PDB entry 7E72 | X-ray diffraction, 2.09 A resolution | chains A and B of the 3 polymer chains in the assembly

== Chain A ==
Protein: the chimeric Fab fragment of 3H7 (heavy chain)
Source organism: Homo sapiens
Notes: antibody fragment or engineered binder
Sequence (227 residues; numbered 1 to 227; the number before each row is that of its first residue):
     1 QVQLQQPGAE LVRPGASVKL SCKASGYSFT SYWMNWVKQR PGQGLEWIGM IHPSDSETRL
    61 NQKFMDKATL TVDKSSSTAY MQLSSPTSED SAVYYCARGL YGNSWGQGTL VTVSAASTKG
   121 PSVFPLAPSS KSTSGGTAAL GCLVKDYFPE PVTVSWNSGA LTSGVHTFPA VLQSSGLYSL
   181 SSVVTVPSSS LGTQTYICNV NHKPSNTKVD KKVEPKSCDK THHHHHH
Disordered / not traced: 219-227
Disulfides: C22-C96, C142-C198
From the paper describing this entry:
  - contacts within the chain: P53-V72, S54-K74

== Chain B ==
Protein: the chimeric Fab fragment of 3H7 (light chain)
Source organism: Homo sapiens
Notes: antibody fragment or engineered binder
Sequence (214 residues; each row starts with the number of its first residue):
     1 DIQMTQSPSS LSASLGERVS LTCRASQDIG ISLNWLQQEP DGTIKRLIYA TSSLDSGVPK
    61 RFSGSRSGSD YSLTISSLES EDFVDYYCLQ YASSPYTFGG GTKLEIKRTV AAPSVFIFPP
   121 SDEQLKSGTA SVVCLLNNFY PREAKVQWKV DNALQSGNSQ ESVTEQDSKD STYSLSSTLT
   181 LSKADYEKHK VYACEVTHQG LSSPVTKSFN RGEC
Disulfides: C23-C88, C134-C194
From the paper describing this entry:
  - contacts within the chain: R46-D55

== Interface between chain A and chain B ==
Inter-chain disulfides: C218(A)-C214(B)
Residue-residue contacts - 61 pairs, chain A then chain B:
  N35(A) with Y96(B)
  V37(A) with F98(B), hydrophobic
  Q39(A) with Q38(B), hydrogen bond; Y87(B), hydrogen bond
  G42(A) with K103(B)
  Q43(A) with Y87(B), hydrogen bond (backbone-side chain)
  L45(A) with Y87(B), hydrophobic; F98(B)
  E46(A) with F98(B)
  W47(A) with S94(B); P95(B), hydrophobic; Y96(B); F98(B)
  M50(A) with Y96(B)
  N61(A) with P95(B)
  Y95(A) with Q38(B), hydrogen bond; G42(B), hydrogen bond (side chain-backbone); I44(B)
  Y101(A) with N34(B), hydrogen bond (backbone-side chain); R46(B), hydrogen bond (backbone-side chain); Y49(B), hydrophobic; Y91(B), hydrophobic
  G102(A) with R46(B)
  N103(A) with R46(B)
  W105(A) with L36(B), hydrophobic; I44(B), hydrophobic
  Q107(A) with T43(B), hydrogen bond
  V123(A) with E123(B)
  F124(A) with S121(B); E123(B); Q124(B)
  P125(A) with S121(B)
  L126(A) with F118(B), hydrophobic; V133(B), hydrophobic
  A127(A) with F118(B)
  S130(A) with C214(B)
  K131(A) with S208(B)
  A139(A) with F116(B), hydrophobic; F118(B)
  L143(A) with S131(B)
  K145(A) with Q124(B); S131(B)
  H166(A) with N137(B), hydrogen bond; N138(B), hydrogen bond; S174(B), hydrogen bond
  F168(A) with L135(B), hydrophobic; S162(B); T164(B); S174(B); L175(B); S176(B)
  P169(A) with S162(B), hydrogen bond (backbone-side chain); V163(B)
  V171(A) with Q160(B); E161(B)
  L172(A) with Q160(B), hydrogen bond (backbone-side chain)
  Q173(A) with Q160(B)
  V183(A) with L135(B), hydrophobic
  K211(A) with E123(B), salt bridge
  K216(A) with D122(B), salt bridge
  C218(A) with C214(B), disulfide
Other interface residues (no listed pair), chain A (44 interface residues in all): G44, K63, L100, T137, A138, L140, S181, T185
Other interface residues (no listed pair), chain B (38 interface residues in all): D1, T129
The authors on this interface:
  - residue pairs: N34(B)-Y101(A)

== Summary ==
44 residues of chain A and 38 residues of chain B are in contact, with 1 disulfide bond, 13 hydrogen bonds and
2 salt bridges. Polar pairs include K211(A)-E123(B), K216(A)-D122(B) and Q39(A)-Q38(B). The authors report a
contact between N34(B) and Y101(A). The paper reports contacts within the chain involving V72(A), P53(A) and
D55(B) among others.
Here chain A is the chimeric Fab fragment of 3H7 (heavy chain) and chain B is the chimeric Fab fragment of 3H7
(light chain), both from Homo sapiens. Entry 7E72 (Crystal structure of Tie2-agonistic antibody in complex
with human Tie2 Fn2-3) was determined by X-ray diffraction.
